PDB entry 9BIB | electron microscopy, 3.81 A resolution | chains C and D of the 4 polymer chains in the assembly

Chain C:
Protein: Glutamate receptor ionotropic, NMDA 1
From: Rattus norvegicus
UniProt: P35439 (NMDZ1_RAT); numbering as in UniProt (aligned over 1-847)
Amino-acid sequence (847 residues; row label = number of the first residue in the row):
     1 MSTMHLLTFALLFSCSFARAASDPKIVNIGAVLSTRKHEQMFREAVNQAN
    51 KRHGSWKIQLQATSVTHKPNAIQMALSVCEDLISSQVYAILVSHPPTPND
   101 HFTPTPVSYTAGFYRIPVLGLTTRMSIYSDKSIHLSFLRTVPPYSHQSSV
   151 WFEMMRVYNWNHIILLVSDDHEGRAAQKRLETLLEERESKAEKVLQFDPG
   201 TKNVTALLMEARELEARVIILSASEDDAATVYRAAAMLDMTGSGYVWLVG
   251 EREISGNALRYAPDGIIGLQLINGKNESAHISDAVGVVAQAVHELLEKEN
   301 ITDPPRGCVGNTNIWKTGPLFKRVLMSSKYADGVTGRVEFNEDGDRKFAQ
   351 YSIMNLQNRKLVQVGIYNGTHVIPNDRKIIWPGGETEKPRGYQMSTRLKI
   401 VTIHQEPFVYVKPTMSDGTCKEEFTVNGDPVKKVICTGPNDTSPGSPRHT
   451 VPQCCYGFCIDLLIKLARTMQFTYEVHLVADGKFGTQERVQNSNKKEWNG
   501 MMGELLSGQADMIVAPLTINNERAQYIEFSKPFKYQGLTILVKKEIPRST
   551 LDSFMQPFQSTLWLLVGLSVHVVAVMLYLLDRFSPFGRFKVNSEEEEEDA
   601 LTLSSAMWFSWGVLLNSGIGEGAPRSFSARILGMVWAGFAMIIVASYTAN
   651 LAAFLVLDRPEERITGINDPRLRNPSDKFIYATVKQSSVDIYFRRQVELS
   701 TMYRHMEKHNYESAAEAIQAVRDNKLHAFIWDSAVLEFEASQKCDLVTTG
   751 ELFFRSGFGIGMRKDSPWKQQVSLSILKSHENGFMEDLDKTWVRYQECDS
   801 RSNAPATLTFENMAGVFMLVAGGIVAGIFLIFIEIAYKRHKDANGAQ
Not modelled in the structure: 1-24, 53-57, 585-601, 842-847
Sequence notes: conflict Ser22 (Cys in P35439), Gln61 (Asn in P35439), Asp239 (Asn in P35439), Gln350 (Asn in P35439), Gln471 (Asn in P35439), Gln491 (Asn in P35439), Gln771 (Asn in P35439), Asn844 (Arg in P35439), Gly845 (Arg in P35439), Ala846 (Lys in P35439)
Disulfide bonds: Cys420-Cys454, Cys436-Cys455, Cys744-Cys798
Residues lining bound ligands: glycine (GLY): Phe484, Pro516, Leu517, Thr518, Arg523, Ser687, Ser688, Trp731, Asp732, Phe758
UniProt features mapped onto this chain:
  - region: Leu603 to Pro624 (Pore-forming)
  - binding site (glycine): Pro516, Thr518, Arg523, Ser688, Asp732
  - glycosylation (N-linked (GlcNAc...) asparagine): Asn203, Asn276, Asn300, Asn368, Asn440, Asn674

Chain D:
Protein: Glutamate receptor
From: Rattus norvegicus
UniProt: G3V746 (G3V746_RAT); residues 27-852 here = UniProt positions 27-852
Amino-acid sequence (883 residues; each row starts with the number of its first residue; numbers below 1 keep their minus sign (Met-30 is residue -30)):
   -30 MGTMRLFLLAVLFLFSFARATGWSHPQFEKGGGSGGGSGGSAWSHPQFEK
    20 GALVPRGRSQKSPPSIGIAVILVGTSDEVAIKDAHEKDDFHHLSVVPRVE
    70 LVAMNETDPKSIITRICDLMSDRKIQGVVFADDTDQEAIAQILDFISAQT
   120 LTPILGIHGGSSMIMADKDESSMFFQFGPSIEQQASVMLNIMEEYDWYIF
   170 SIVTTYFPGYQDFVNKIRSTIENSFVGWELEEVLLLDMSLDDGDSKIQNQ
   220 LKKLQSPIILLYCTKEEATYIFEVANSVGLTGYGYTWIVPSLVAGDTDTV
   270 PSEFPTGLISVSYDEWDYGLPARVRDGIAIITTAASDMLSEHSFIPEPKS
   320 SCYNTHEKRIYQSNMLNRYLINVTFEGRNLSFSEDGYQMHPKLVIILLNK
   370 ERKWERVGKWKDKSLQMKYYVWPRMCPETEEQEDDHLSIVTLEEAPFVIV
   420 ESVDPLSGTCMRNTVPCQKRIISENKTDEEPGYIKKCCKGFCIDILKKIS
   470 KSVKFTYDLYLVTNGKHGKKINGTWNGMIGEVVMKRAYMAVGSLTINEER
   520 SEVVDFSVPFIETGISVMVSRSNGTVSPSAFLEPFSADVWVMMFVMLLIV
   570 SAVAVFVFEYFSPVGYNRCLADGREPGGPSFTIGKAIWLLWGLVFNNSVP
   620 VQNPKGTTSKIMVSVWAFFAVIFLASYTANLAAFMIQEEYVDQVSGLSDK
   670 KFQRPNDFSPPFRFGTVPNGSTERNIRNNYAEMHAYMGKFNQRGVDDALL
   720 SLKTGKLDAFIYDAAVLNYMAGRDEGCKLVTIGSGKVFASTGYGIAIQKD
   770 SGWKRQVDLAILQLFGDGEMEELEALWLTGICHNEKNEVMSSQLDIDNMA
   820 GVFYMLGAAMALSLITFICEHLFYWQFRHSFMG
Not modelled in the structure: -30 to 33, 395-402, 583-596, 845-852
Sequence notes: initiating methionine (-30); expression tag (-29 to 26); conflict Ser849 (Cys in G3V746)
Disulfide bonds: Cys429-Cys456, Cys436-Cys457, Cys746-Cys801
Residues lining bound ligands: glutamic acid (GLU): Glu413, His486, Thr514, Arg519, Asn688, Gly689, Ser690, Thr691, Tyr731, Asp732

Interface between chain C and chain D:
Pairs across the interface (46):
  Pro69(C) with His325(D)
  Asn70(C) with Asn323(D); Thr324(D)
  Ala71(C) with Phe114(D), hydrophobic
  Ile72(C) with Cys321(D)
  Pro106(C) with Phe114(D), hydrophobic
  Gly112(C) with Ala107(D)
  Phe113(C) with Ala107(D), hydrophobic
  Ser132(C) with Ala135(D)
  Cys308(C) with Asp77(D)
  Val309(C) with Thr76(D); Asp77(D)
  Gly310(C) with Thr76(D)
  Asn311(C) with Thr76(D); Asp77(D)
  Thr312(C) with Thr76(D), hydrogen bond (backbone-backbone); Asp77(D)
  Arg489(C) with Phe194(D)
  Asn494(C) with Asn192(D)
  Pro557(C) with Gln812(D); Leu813(D)
  Gln559(C) with Gln812(D)
  Leu565(C) with Ile815(D), hydrophobic; Phe822(D), hydrophobic
  Leu580(C) with Phe836(D), hydrophobic
  Phe583(C) with Phe836(D)
  Ser584(C) with Phe836(D)
  Phe609(C) with Pro619(D)
  Ser617(C) with Ser617(D), hydrogen bond (backbone-side chain)
  Phe627(C) with Thr835(D)
  Ser628(C) with Ser832(D)
  Arg630(C) with Trp607(D)
  Leu632(C) with Met829(D), hydrophobic
  Met634(C) with Trp607(D), hydrophobic; Trp610(D)
  Val635(C) with Ala828(D), hydrophobic
  Ala637(C) with Val618(D), hydrophobic
  Phe639(C) with Val821(D), hydrophobic; Leu825(D), hydrophobic
  Met641(C) with Phe614(D); Leu643(D), hydrophobic
  Ile642(C) with Tyr646(D)
  Ser646(C) with Leu650(D); Met818(D)
  Ala649(C) with Ala651(D)
  Asn650(C) with Leu813(D)
Interface residues without a listed pair, chain C (52 interface residues in all): Gln73, Thr105, Tyr109, Lys496, Phe558, Leu562, Ser569, Val573, Val613, Asn616, Ala623, Gly633, Gly638, Ala645, Ala653, Pro670
Interface residues without a listed pair, chain D (41 interface residues in all): Glu75, Gln118, Tyr322, Asn615, Asn616, Thr647, Met654, Gly799

Overview:
Chain C and chain D form an interface of 52 and 41 residues respectively, with 2 hydrogen bonds. Polar pairs
include Ser617(C)-Ser617(D) and Thr312(C)-Thr76(D). Chain C binds glycine. Ligands of chain D: glutamic acid.
Curated annotation (UniProt) lists 5 glycine-binding residues on chain C.
Chain C is Glutamate receptor ionotropic, NMDA 1 and chain D is Glutamate receptor, both from Rattus
norvegicus; the structure, Rat GluN1-GluN2B NMDA receptor channel in complex with glycine, glutamate, and
EU-1622-A, in open-channel conformation, C1 ..., was determined by electron microscopy together with 9ARE,
9ARF, 9ARG, 9ARH and 9ARI from the same study.
